PDB entry 9J3M | electron microscopy, 2.77 A resolution | chains A and B

# Chain A
Molecule: ADP, ATP carrier protein 1, chloroplastic
From: Arabidopsis thaliana
UniProtKB: Q39002 (TLC1_ARATH); numbering as in UniProt (aligned over 88-624)
Sequence (610 residues; row label = number of the first residue in the row):
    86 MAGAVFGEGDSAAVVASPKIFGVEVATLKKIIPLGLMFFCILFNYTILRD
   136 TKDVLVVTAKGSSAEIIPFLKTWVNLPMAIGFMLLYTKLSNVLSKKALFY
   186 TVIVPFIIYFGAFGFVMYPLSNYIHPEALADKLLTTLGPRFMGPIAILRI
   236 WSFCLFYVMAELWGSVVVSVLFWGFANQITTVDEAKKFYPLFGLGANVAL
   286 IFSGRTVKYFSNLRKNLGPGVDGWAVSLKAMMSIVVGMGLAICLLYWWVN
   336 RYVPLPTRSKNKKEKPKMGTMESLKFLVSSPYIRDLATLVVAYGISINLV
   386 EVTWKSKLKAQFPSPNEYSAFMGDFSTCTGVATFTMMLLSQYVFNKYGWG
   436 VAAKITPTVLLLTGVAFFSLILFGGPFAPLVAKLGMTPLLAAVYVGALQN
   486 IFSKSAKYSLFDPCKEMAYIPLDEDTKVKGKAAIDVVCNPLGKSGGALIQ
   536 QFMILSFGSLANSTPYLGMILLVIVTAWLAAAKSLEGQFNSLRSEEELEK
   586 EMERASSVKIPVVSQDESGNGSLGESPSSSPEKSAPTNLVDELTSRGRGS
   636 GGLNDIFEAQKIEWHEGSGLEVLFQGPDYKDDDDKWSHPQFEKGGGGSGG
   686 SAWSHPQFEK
Not modelled in the structure: 86-100, 580-695
Differences from the reference sequence: initiating methionine (86); expression tag (87, 625-695)
Small-molecule neighbours: ADP (adenosine-5'-diphosphate): Leu-127, Tyr-130, Arg-134, Gly-249, Ser-250, Val-253, Ser-254, Asn-282, Leu-285, Tyr-378, Thr-418, Met-422, Lys-489, Lys-492, Tyr-493, Asp-497, Lys-500, Asn-524, Lys-528

# Chain B
Molecule: nanobody: B-D7
From: Vicugna pacos
Notes: antibody fragment or engineered binder
Sequence (120 residues; row label = number of the first residue in the row):
     1 EVQLVESGGGLVQAGGSLRLSCAASGFPVDEAYMTWYRQAPGKEREWVAA
    51 IYSSGYTRYADSVKGRFTISRDNSKNTVYLQMNSLKPEDTAVYYCNVKDY
   101 VYNTYLYDYWGQGTQVTVSS
Disulfides: Cys-22/Cys-95

# Chain A / chain B interface
Contacting residue pairs - 24 pairs, chain A then chain B:
  Gly-146(A) with Tyr-56(B)
  Ser-147(A) with Ser-54(B), hydrogen bond (backbone-side chain)
  Ser-148(A) with Ser-54(B)
  Asp-216(A) with Tyr-56(B), hydrogen bond; Arg-58(B)
  Leu-219(A) with Tyr-52(B); Tyr-100(B)
  Thr-220(A) with Arg-58(B); Tyr-100(B), hydrogen bond (backbone-side chain)
  Thr-221(A) with Tyr-102(B)
  Leu-222(A) with Val-101(B)
  Gly-223(A) with Tyr-100(B)
  Pro-224(A) with Tyr-33(B), hydrophobic; Tyr-52(B), hydrophobic; Tyr-100(B)
  Phe-226(A) with Val-101(B)
  Met-227(A) with Tyr-52(B), hydrophobic; Ser-54(B); Tyr-56(B), hydrophobic
  Arg-234(A) with Tyr-56(B), hydrogen bond
  Lys-394(A) with Ser-54(B)
  Ser-544(A) with Glu-31(B)
  Ala-546(A) with Glu-31(B)
  Asn-547(A) with Glu-31(B), hydrogen bond
Interface residues without a listed pair, chain A (19 interface residues in all): Lys-145, Arg-225
Interface residues without a listed pair, chain B (11 interface residues in all): Asp-99, Leu-106

# Summary
Chain A and chain B form an interface of 19 and 11 residues respectively, with 5 hydrogen bonds. Polar pairs
include Ser-147(A)/Ser-54(B), Asp-216(A)/Tyr-56(B) and Thr-220(A)/Tyr-100(B). Chain A binds ADP.
Here chain A is ADP, ATP carrier protein 1, chloroplastic (Arabidopsis thaliana) and chain B is nanobody: B-D7
(Vicugna pacos). Entry 9J3M (ADP/Pi bound Arabidopsis ATP/ADP translocator AtNTT1) was determined by electron
microscopy together with 9J3J and 9J3L from the same study.
